PDB entry 5YIU | X-ray diffraction, 1.42 A resolution | chain A

Chain A:
Protein: Cell cycle regulatory protein GcrA
Organism: Caulobacter crescentus (strain NA1000 / CB15N)
Notes: fragment: DNA-binding domain (DBD)
Reference sequence: A0A0H3C9J4 (A0A0H3C9J4_CAUCN); numbering as in UniProt (aligned over 1-45)
Amino-acid sequence (49 residues; each row starts with the number of its first residue; numbers below 1 keep their minus sign (Gly-3 is residue -3)):
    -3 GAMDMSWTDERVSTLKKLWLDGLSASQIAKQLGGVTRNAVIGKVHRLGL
Construct notes: expression tag (-3 to 0)
Reported in the primary citation:
  - mutagenesis - R33A/R42A, R33W, N34A/I37A, I37E, I37W, G38W, G38Y, K39A, K39A/R42A, R42A: decreased growth
  - mutagenesis - W3A, W15A: decreased stability

Overview:
From the paper: R33A/R42A, R33W and N34A/I37A, among others, reduce growth; W3A and W15A reduce stability; 12
substitutions were tested in all.
Chain A is Cell cycle regulatory protein GcrA (Caulobacter crescentus (strain NA1000 / CB15N)); the structure,
Caulobacter crescentus GcrA DNA-binding domain (DBD), was determined by X-ray diffraction together with 5YIV,
5YIW and 5Z7I from the same study.
